8A43 - chains A and H of the 12 polymer chains in the assembly; structure by electron microscopy, 4.09 A resolution (low resolution: residue-level contacts below are approximate; hydrogen-bond / salt-bridge calls are withheld).

# Chain A
Name: DNA-directed RNA polymerase I subunit RPA1
From: Homo sapiens
Notes: EC 2.7.7.6
UniProt: O95602 (RPA1_HUMAN); residues 1-1720 here = UniProt positions 1-1720
Sequence (1720 residues; row label = number of the first residue in the row):
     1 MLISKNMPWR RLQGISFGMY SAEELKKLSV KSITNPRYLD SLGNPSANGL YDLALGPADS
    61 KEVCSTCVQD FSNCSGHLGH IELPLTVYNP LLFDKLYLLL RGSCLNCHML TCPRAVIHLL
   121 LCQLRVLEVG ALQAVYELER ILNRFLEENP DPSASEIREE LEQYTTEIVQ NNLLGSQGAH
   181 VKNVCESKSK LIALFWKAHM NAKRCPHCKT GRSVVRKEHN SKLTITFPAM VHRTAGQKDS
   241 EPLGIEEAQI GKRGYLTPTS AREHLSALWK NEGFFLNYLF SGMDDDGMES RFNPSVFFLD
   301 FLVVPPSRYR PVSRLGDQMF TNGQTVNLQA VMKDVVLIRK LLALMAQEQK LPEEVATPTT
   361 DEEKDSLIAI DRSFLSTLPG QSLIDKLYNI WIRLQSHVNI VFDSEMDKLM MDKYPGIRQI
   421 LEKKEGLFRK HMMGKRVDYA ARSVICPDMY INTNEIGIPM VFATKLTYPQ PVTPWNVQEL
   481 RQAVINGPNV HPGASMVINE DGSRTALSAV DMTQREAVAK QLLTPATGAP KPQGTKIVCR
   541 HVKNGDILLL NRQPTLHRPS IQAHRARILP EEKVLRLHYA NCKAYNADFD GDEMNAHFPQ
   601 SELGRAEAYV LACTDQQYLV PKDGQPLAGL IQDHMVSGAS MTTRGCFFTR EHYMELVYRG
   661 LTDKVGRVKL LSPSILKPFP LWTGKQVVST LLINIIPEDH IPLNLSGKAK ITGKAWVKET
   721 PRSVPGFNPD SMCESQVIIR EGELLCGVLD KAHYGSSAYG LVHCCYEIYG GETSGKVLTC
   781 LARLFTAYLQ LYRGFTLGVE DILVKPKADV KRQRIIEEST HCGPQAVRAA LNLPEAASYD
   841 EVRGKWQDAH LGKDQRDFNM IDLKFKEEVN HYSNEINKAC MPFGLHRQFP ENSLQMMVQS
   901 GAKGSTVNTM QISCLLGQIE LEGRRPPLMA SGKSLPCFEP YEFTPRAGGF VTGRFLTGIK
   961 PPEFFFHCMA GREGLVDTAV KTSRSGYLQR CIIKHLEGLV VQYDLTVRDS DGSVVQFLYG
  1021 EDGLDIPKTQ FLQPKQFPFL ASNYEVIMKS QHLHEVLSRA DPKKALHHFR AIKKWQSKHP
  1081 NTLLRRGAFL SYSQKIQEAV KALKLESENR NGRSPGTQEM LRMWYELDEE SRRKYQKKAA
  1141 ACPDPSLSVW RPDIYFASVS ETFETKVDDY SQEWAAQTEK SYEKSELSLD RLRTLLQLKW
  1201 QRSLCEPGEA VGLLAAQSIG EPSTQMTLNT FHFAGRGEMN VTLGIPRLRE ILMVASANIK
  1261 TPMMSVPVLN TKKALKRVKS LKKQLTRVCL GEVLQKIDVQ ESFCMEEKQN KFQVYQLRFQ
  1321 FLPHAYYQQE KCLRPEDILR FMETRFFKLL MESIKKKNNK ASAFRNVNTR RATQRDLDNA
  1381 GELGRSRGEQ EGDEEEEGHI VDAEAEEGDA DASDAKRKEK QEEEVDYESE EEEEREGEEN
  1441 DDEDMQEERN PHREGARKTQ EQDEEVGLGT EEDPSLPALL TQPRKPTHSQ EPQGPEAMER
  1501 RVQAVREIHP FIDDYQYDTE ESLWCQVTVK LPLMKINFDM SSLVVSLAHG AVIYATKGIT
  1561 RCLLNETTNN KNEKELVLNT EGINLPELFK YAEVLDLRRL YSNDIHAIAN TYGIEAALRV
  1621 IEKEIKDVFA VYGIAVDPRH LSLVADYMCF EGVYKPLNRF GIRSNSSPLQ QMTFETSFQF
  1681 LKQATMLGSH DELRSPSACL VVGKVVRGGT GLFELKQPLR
Unresolved in the structure: 1-3, 349-379, 1363-1494, 1716-1720
Curated features (UniProtKB/Swiss-Prot):
  - region: D403 to G416 (Rudder)
  - binding site (Zn(2+)): C64, C67, C74, H77, C104, C107, C205, C208
  - binding site (DNA): K424, R429, R436, R1249
  - binding site (RNA): R552, D592
  - binding site (Mg(2+)): D588, D590, D592
  - site (NTP recognition and base pairing): P554, G798
  - modified residue (Phosphoserine): S240, S1386
  - natural variant: D59 (D59V: In AFDCIN; uncertain significance), R393 (R393H: In AFDCIN; uncertain significance), R481 (R481K: In AFDCIN; uncertain significance), M496 (M496I: In AFDCIN), E593 (E593Q: In AFDCIN), T642 (T642N: In HLD27), S934 (S934L: In HLD27; uncertain significance), V1241 (V1241I: In AFDCIN), Q1284 to R1720 (deletion: In AFDCIN; uncertain significance), V1299 (V1299F: In AFDCIN; uncertain significance), E1330 (deletion: In AFDCIN), C1562 (C1562F: In AFDCIN), 2 further natural variant entries in UniProt
Reported in the primary citation:
  - disease-associated variants - E593Q: decreased catalytic activity (citing earlier work)
  - disease-associated variants - V1299F: decreased binding to DNA-directed RNA polymerase I subunit RPA12 (proposed by the authors, not directly observed)
  - disease-associated variants - S934L: decreased binding to DNA-directed RNA polymerase I subunit RPA2 (proposed by the authors, not directly observed)
  - disease-associated variants - S934L, V1299F (citing earlier work)

# Chain H
Name: DNA-directed RNA polymerases I, II, and III subunit RPABC3
From: Homo sapiens
UniProt: P52434 (RPAB3_HUMAN); residues 1-150 here = UniProt positions 1-150
Sequence (150 residues; each row starts with the number of its first residue):
     1 MAGILFEDIF DVKDIDPEGK KFDRVSRLHC ESESFKMDLI LDVNIQIYPV DLGDKFRLVI
    61 ASTLYEDGTL DDGEYNPTDD RPSRADQFEY VMYGKVYRIE GDETSTEAAT RLSAYVSYGG
   121 LLMRLQGDAN NLHGFEVDSR VYLLMKKLAF
Unresolved in the structure: 1, 150
Curated features (UniProtKB/Swiss-Prot):
  - region: D16 to I40 (Non-specific ssDNA binding)
  - modified residue: A2 (N-acetylalanine)

# How chain A and chain H interact
Contacting residue pairs (46):
  R644(A) - F22(H)
  R644(A) - V25(H)
  R644(A) - R27(H)
  R644(A) - D42(H)
  R644(A) - G120(H)
  R644(A) - L122(H)
  F647(A) - R24(H)
  F647(A) - N44(H)
  L671(A) - E74(H)
  S672(A) - E74(H)
  P673(A) - Y93(H)
  S674(A) - M92(H)
  S674(A) - Y93(H)
  S674(A) - Y118(H)
  S674(A) - G119(H)
  I675(A) - V91(H)
  I675(A) - M92(H)
  L676(A) - Y75(H)
  L676(A) - V91(H)
  K677(A) - I47(H)
  K677(A) - Y48(H)
  K677(A) - E89(H)
  K677(A) - Y90(H)
  K677(A) - V91(H)
  L681(A) - I47(H)
  T683(A) - G119(H)
  K685(A) - G119(H)
  W716(A) - K21(H)
  P721(A) - P17(H)
  P721(A) - E18(H)
  R722(A) - D16(H)
  R722(A) - P17(H)
  R722(A) - E18(H)
  R722(A) - G19(H)
  F727(A) - E18(H)
  F727(A) - R124(H)
  M732(A) - Y97(H)
  M732(A) - Y115(H)
  M732(A) - L122(H)
  E734(A) - F22(H)
  R740(A) - Y97(H)
  L745(A) - G120(H)
  C746(A) - S117(H)
  K1180(A) - E103(H)
  K1180(A) - T104(H)
  S1181(A) - E103(H)
Other interface residues (no listed pair), chain A (36 interface residues in all): T643, C646, P678, K718, T720, G726, C733, I738, E741, E743, E1179, Y1182, K1184
Other interface residues (no listed pair), chain H (38 interface residues in all): D14, K95, I99, D102, L121, M123, V137, D138

# Summary
The interface between chain A and chain H involves 36 residues on one side and 38 on the other. The paper
reports that E593Q of chain A reduces catalytic activity; V1299F of chain A reduces binding to DNA-directed
RNA polymerase I subunit RPA12.
Chain A is DNA-directed RNA polymerase I subunit RPA1 and chain H is DNA-directed RNA polymerases I, II, and
III subunit RPABC3, both from Homo sapiens; the structure, Human RNA polymerase I, was determined by electron
microscopy.
